PDB entry 8E4G | electron microscopy, 3.20 A resolution | chains a and x of the 10 polymer chains in the assembly

[Chain a]
Protein: Internal virion protein gp14
Organism: Escherichia phage T7
UniProt: P03724 (GP14_BPT7); residue numbers follow UniProt; this construct covers 19-145
Sequence (127 residues; numbered 19 to 145; the number before each row is that of its first residue):
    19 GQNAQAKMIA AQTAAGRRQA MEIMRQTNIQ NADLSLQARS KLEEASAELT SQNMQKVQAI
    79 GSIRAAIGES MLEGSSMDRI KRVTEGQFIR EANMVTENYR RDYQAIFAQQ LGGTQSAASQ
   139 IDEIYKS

[Chain x]
Protein: Internal virion protein gp15
Organism: Escherichia phage T7
UniProt: P03725 (GP15_BPT7); residue numbers follow UniProt; this construct covers 1-55
Sequence (55 residues; numbered 1 to 55; the number before each row is that of its first residue):
     1 MSKIESALQA AQPGLSRLRG GAGGMGYRAA TTQAEQPRSS LLDTIGRFAK AGADM

[Chain a / chain x interface]
Residue-residue contacts (43; chain a residue first):
  R35(a) with K50(x)
  M39(a) with R47(x)
  M42(a) with S39(x)
  N46(a) with Q36(x)
  L60(a) with G26(x); R28(x)
  S64(a) with G24(x), hydrogen bond (side chain-backbone); G26(x), hydrogen bond (side chain-backbone)
  L67(a) with M25(x), hydrophobic
  T68(a) with G23(x); G24(x), hydrogen bond (side chain-backbone)
  N71(a) with A22(x); M25(x)
  K74(a) with R19(x)
  V75(a) with G20(x)
  E91(a) with L8(x); Q9(x)
  R100(a) with R19(x)
  E103(a) with R19(x), salt bridge
  T114(a) with Y27(x), hydrogen bond (backbone-side chain)
  Y117(a) with Y27(x), hydrophobic
  R118(a) with Y27(x); R28(x); A29(x); A30(x); T31(x), hydrogen bond
  Y121(a) with A30(x); T31(x), hydrogen bond (side chain-backbone); T32(x), hydrogen bond (side chain-backbone)
  F125(a) with T31(x); Q33(x); A34(x)
  Q128(a) with A34(x)
  L129(a) with A34(x), hydrophobic; E35(x)
  T132(a) with Q36(x); S39(x)
  Q133(a) with R38(x), hydrogen bond
  A136(a) with L42(x)
  I139(a) with L42(x), hydrophobic
  D140(a) with R38(x), salt bridge; L42(x)
  Y143(a) with A49(x), hydrophobic
Also at the interface, not in a pair above, chain a (28 interface residues in all): T31
Also at the interface, not in a pair above, chain x (28 interface residues in all): S16, G21, D43

[In short]
Chain a and chain x each contribute 28 residues to their interface; the contacts include 8 hydrogen bonds and
2 salt bridges. Polar pairs include E103(a)-R19(x), D140(a)-R38(x) and S64(a)-G24(x).
Chain a is Internal virion protein gp14 and chain x is Internal virion protein gp15, both from Escherichia
phage T7; the structure, Remodeling of the bacteriophage T7 during initial infection, was determined by
electron microscopy.
